PDB entry 6WH9 | X-ray diffraction, 2.75 A resolution | chains B and C of the 3 polymer chains in the assembly

[Chain B]
Name: 1D10 (Fab heavy chain)
Organism: Homo sapiens
Notes: antibody fragment or engineered binder
Amino-acid sequence (246 residues; row label = number of the first residue in the row):
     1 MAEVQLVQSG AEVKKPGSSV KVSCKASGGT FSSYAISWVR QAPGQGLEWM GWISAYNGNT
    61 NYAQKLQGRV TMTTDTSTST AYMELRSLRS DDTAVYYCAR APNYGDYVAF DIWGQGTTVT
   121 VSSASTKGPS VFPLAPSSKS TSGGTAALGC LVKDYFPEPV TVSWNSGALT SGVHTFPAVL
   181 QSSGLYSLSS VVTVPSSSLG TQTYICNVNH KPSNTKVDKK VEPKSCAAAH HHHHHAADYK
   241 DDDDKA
Unresolved in the structure: 1, 227-246
Disulfides: Cys24-Cys98, Cys150-Cys206

[Chain C]
Name: 1D10 (Fab light chain)
Organism: Homo sapiens
Notes: antibody fragment or engineered binder
Amino-acid sequence (231 residues; row label = number of the first residue in the row):
     1 LFAIPLVVPF YSHSAQTVVI QEPSLTVSPG GTVTLTCGSS TGAVTSGHYP YWFQQKPGQA
    61 PRTLIYDTSN KHSWTPARFS GSLLGGKAAL TLSGAQPEDE AEYYCLLSYS GALWVFGGGT
   121 KLTVLGQPKA APSVTLFPPS SEELQANKAT LVCLISDFYP GAVTVAWKAD SSPVKAGVET
   181 TTPSKQSNNK YAASSYLSLT PEQWKSRKSY SCQVTHEGST VEKTVAPAEC S
Unresolved in the structure: 1-15, 231
Disulfides: Cys37-Cys105, Cys153-Cys212

[Interface between chain B and chain C]
Disulfides between the chains: Cys226(B)-Cys230(C)
Contacting residue pairs (71):
  Gln41(B) - Gln55(C)  hydrogen bond
  Gln41(B) - Tyr104(C)  hydrogen bond
  Gln45(B) - Tyr104(C)  hydrogen bond (backbone-side chain)
  Gly46(B) - Tyr104(C)
  Leu47(B) - Gln55(C)
  Leu47(B) - Pro61(C)  hydrophobic
  Leu47(B) - Tyr104(C)  hydrophobic
  Leu47(B) - Phe116(C)
  Glu48(B) - Phe116(C)
  Trp49(B) - Ala112(C)
  Trp49(B) - Leu113(C)  hydrophobic
  Trp49(B) - Trp114(C)
  Trp49(B) - Phe116(C)
  Trp52(B) - Ala112(C)  hydrogen bond (side chain-backbone)
  Asn61(B) - Gly111(C)  hydrogen bond (side chain-backbone)
  Asn61(B) - Ala112(C)  hydrogen bond (side chain-backbone)
  Tyr97(B) - Gln55(C)  hydrogen bond
  Tyr97(B) - Gln59(C)  hydrogen bond (side chain-backbone)
  Tyr97(B) - Ala60(C)  hydrophobic
  Tyr97(B) - Pro61(C)
  Val108(B) - Trp114(C)
  Ala109(B) - Tyr51(C)
  Phe110(B) - Tyr51(C)  hydrogen bond (backbone-side chain)
  Phe110(B) - Phe53(C)
  Phe110(B) - Thr63(C)
  Phe110(B) - Leu106(C)  hydrophobic
  Phe110(B) - Trp114(C)  hydrophobic
  Asp111(B) - Tyr51(C)
  Asp111(B) - Thr63(C)
  Asp111(B) - Tyr66(C)
  Asp111(B) - His72(C)  salt bridge
  Asp111(B) - Trp74(C)
  Ile112(B) - Trp74(C)  hydrophobic
  Trp113(B) - Phe53(C)
  Trp113(B) - Pro61(C)
  Trp113(B) - Thr63(C)
  Gly114(B) - Ala60(C)
  Phe132(B) - Ser140(C)
  Phe132(B) - Glu142(C)
  Phe132(B) - Glu143(C)
  Pro133(B) - Ser140(C)
  Pro133(B) - Glu142(C)
  Leu134(B) - Phe137(C)
  Ala135(B) - Phe137(C)
  Ser138(B) - Cys230(C)
  Ala147(B) - Phe137(C)
  Leu151(B) - Thr150(C)
  Leu151(B) - Tyr196(C)  hydrophobic
  His174(B) - Gln186(C)
  His174(B) - Ala192(C)
  Phe176(B) - Leu154(C)  hydrophobic
  Phe176(B) - Ile155(C)
  Phe176(B) - Ala192(C)  hydrophobic
  Phe176(B) - Ala193(C)
  Phe176(B) - Ser194(C)
  Pro177(B) - Thr181(C)
  Pro177(B) - Ser184(C)
  Pro177(B) - Ser194(C)
  Ala178(B) - Thr181(C)
  Val179(B) - Glu179(C)
  Val179(B) - Thr181(C)
  Val179(B) - Tyr196(C)  hydrophobic
  Gln181(B) - Glu179(C)
  Ser182(B) - Glu179(C)  hydrogen bond (backbone-side chain)
  Leu188(B) - Tyr196(C)
  Ser189(B) - Val152(C)
  Ser189(B) - Tyr196(C)  hydrogen bond
  Val191(B) - Phe137(C)  hydrophobic
  Val191(B) - Leu154(C)  hydrophobic
  Lys224(B) - Cys230(C)  hydrogen bond (side chain-backbone)
  Cys226(B) - Cys230(C)  disulfide
Also at the interface, not in a pair above, chain B (43 interface residues in all): Val39, Pro102, Gln115, Ser137, Leu148, Gly149, Leu180, Ser187
Also at the interface, not in a pair above, chain C (38 interface residues in all): Gly118, Thr135, Pro138, Ser156

[Overview]
Chain B and chain C form an interface of 43 and 38 residues respectively, with 1 disulfide bond, 12 hydrogen
bonds and 1 salt bridge. Polar pairs include Asp111(B)-His72(C), Gln41(B)-Gln55(C) and Gln41(B)-Tyr104(C).
Chain B is 1D10 (Fab heavy chain) and chain C is 1D10 (Fab light chain), both from Homo sapiens; the
structure, Ketoreductase from module 1 of the 6-deoxyerythronolide B synthase (KR1) in complex with antibody
fragment (Fab) ..., was determined by X-ray diffraction (same publication as 6W7S).
